Entry 4GCQ (X-ray diffraction, 2.20 A resolution); this record covers chain A.

== Chain A ==
Name: Outer membrane protein F
From: Escherichia coli
UniProt: P02931 (OMPF_ECOLI); residues 1-340 here correspond to UniProt positions 23-362 (UniProt number = residue number + 22)
Sequence (341 residues; numbered 0 to 340; the number before each row is that of its first residue; numbering starts at 0):
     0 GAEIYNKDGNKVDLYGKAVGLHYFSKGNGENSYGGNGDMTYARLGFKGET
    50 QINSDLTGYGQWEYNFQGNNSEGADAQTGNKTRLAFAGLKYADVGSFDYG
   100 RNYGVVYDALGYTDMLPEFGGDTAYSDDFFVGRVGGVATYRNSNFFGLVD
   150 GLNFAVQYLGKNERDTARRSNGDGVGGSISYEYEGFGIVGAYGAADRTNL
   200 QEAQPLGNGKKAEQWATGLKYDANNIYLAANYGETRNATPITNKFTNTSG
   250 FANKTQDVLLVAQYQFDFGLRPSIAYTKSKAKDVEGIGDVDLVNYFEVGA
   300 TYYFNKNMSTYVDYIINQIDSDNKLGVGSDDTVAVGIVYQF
Not modelled in the structure: 0-7
Differences from the reference sequence: expression tag (0)
Small-molecule neighbours: Carbenicillin (0JM; (2S,5R,6R,7R)-6-{[(2R)-2-carboxy-2-phenylacetyl]amino}-7-hydroxy-3,3-dimethyl-4-thia-1-azabicyclo[3.2.0]heptane-2-carbo xylic acid): Tyr14, Gly15, Lys16, Arg42, Lys46, Gln60, Glu62, Arg82, Leu83, Gln339, Phe340
What the authors report for this chain:
  - binding site for Carbenicillin: Tyr14, Lys16, Arg42, Lys46, Glu62, Arg82
  - mutagenesis - Y14S, K46S: unchanged growth in response to carbenicillin
  - mutagenesis - D121N: increased growth in response to carbenicillin
  - mutagenesis - R42S, D121N, R167S, R168S: decreased growth in response to ampicillin
  - mutagenesis - Y14S, K16S, Y22S, K46S, E62Q: unchanged growth in response to ampicillin

== Overview ==
Bound to chain A: Carbenicillin. The paper reports a binding site for Carbenicillin at Tyr14, Lys16 and Arg42
among others; R42S, D121N and R167S, among others, reduce growth in response to ampicillin; 9 substitutions
were tested in all.
Chain A is Outer membrane protein F (Escherichia coli); the structure, Crystal Structure of E. coli OmpF porin
in complex with Carbenicillin, was determined by X-ray diffraction, deposited together with 4GCP and 4GCS.
